PDB entry 8T00 | electron microscopy, 4.69 A resolution (low resolution: residue-level contacts below are approximate; hydrogen-bond / salt-bridge calls are withheld) | chains G and H of the 6 polymer chains in the assembly

Chain G (and H):
Name: DNA-directed RNA polymerase subunit alpha
From: Escherichia coli
Notes: EC 2.7.7.6; chain H of this document is another copy of the same molecule, construct and numbering; everything in this record applies to it too
UniProt: A0A5B9AW69 (A0A5B9AW69_ECOLX); residue numbers follow UniProt; this construct covers 4-237
Sequence (234 residues; row label = number of the first residue in the row):
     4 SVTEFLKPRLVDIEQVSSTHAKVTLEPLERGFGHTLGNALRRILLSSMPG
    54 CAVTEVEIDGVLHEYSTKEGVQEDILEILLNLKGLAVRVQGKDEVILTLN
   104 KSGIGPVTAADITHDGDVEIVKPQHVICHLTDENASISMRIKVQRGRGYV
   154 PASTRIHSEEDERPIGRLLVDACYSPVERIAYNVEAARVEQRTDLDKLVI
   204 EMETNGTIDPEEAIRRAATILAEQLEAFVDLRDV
Unresolved in the structure: 4-5, 160-166 (chain H: 159-169, 233-237)

How chain G and chain H interact:
Contacting residue pairs (58):
  Phe-8(G) with Ser-50(H); Pro-52(H); Gln-227(H)
  Leu-9(G) with Gln-227(H)
  Lys-10(G) with Ile-223(H); Glu-226(H); Gln-227(H)
  Pro-11(G) with Gln-227(H); Ala-230(H); Phe-231(H)
  Leu-28(G) with Phe-231(H)
  Glu-32(G) with Gln-227(H)
  Gly-34(G) with Arg-45(H)
  Phe-35(G) with Ile-46(H); Ser-50(H)
  His-37(G) with Arg-45(H)
  Thr-38(G) with Arg-45(H)
  Asn-41(G) with Asn-41(H)
  Ala-42(G) with Thr-38(H)
  Arg-45(G) with Gly-34(H); His-37(H); Thr-38(H)
  Ile-46(G) with Phe-35(H)
  Ser-49(G) with Phe-35(H)
  Ser-50(G) with Phe-8(H)
  Gly-149(G) with Val-5(H)
  Arg-150(G) with Val-5(H); Phe-8(H)
  Arg-218(G) with Val-232(H)
  Ala-221(G) with Phe-231(H)
  Thr-222(G) with Val-232(H)
  Ile-223(G) with Phe-8(H); Phe-35(H)
  Leu-224(G) with Leu-228(H)
  Ala-225(G) with Leu-228(H)
  Gln-227(G) with Phe-8(H); Phe-35(H)
  Leu-228(G) with Leu-39(H); Ala-221(H); Leu-224(H)
  Ala-230(G) with Lys-10(H)
  Phe-231(G) with Leu-43(H); Ile-217(H); Ala-221(H)
  Val-232(G) with Arg-218(H)
  Asp-233(G) with Lys-10(H)
  Leu-234(G) with Leu-13(H); Glu-214(H); Ile-217(H); Arg-218(H)
  Arg-235(G) with Leu-13(H); Arg-218(H)
  Asp-236(G) with Leu-13(H); Ile-16(H)
  Val-237(G) with Leu-13(H); Val-14(H); Asp-15(H); Ile-16(H)
Interface residues without a listed pair, chain G (37 interface residues in all): Thr-6, Leu-31, Leu-39
Interface residues without a listed pair, chain H (35 interface residues in all): Pro-11, Arg-12, Leu-28, Ala-42, Ala-225

Summary:
The interface between chain G and chain H involves 37 residues on one side and 35 on the other.
Both chains are DNA-directed RNA polymerase subunit alpha (Escherichia coli). Entry 8T00 (Reconstituted E.
coli RNA polymerase post-termination complex on negatively-supercoiled DNA: closed duplex DNA (rPTCc)) was
determined by electron microscopy together with 8SZW, 8T02 and 8T0L from the same study.
